PDB entry 6B1C | X-ray diffraction, 2.16 A resolution | chains A and C of the 3 polymer chains in the assembly

[Chain A (and C)]
Name: Macrophage migration inhibitory factor
Source organism: Homo sapiens
Notes: EC 5.3.2.1, 5.3.3.12; chain C of this document is another copy of the same molecule, construct and numbering; everything in this record applies to it too
UniProtKB: P14174 (MIF_HUMAN); residues 1-114 here correspond to UniProt positions 2-115 (UniProt number = residue number + 1)
Chain sequence (114 residues; row label = number of the first residue in the row):
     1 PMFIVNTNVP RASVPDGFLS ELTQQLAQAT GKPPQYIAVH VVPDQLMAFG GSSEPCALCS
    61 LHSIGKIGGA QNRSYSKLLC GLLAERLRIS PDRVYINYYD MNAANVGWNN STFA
Small-molecule neighbours: C9J (2-[1-(3-fluoro-4-hydroxyphenyl)-1H-1,2,3-triazol-4-yl]-7-methyl-1,7-naphthyridin-8(7H)-one): Pro1, Met2, Gly31, Lys32, Pro33, Tyr36, His62, Ser63, Ile64, Met101, Val106, Phe113
UniProt features mapped onto this chain:
  - active site: Pro1 (Proton acceptor)
  - binding site (substrate): Lys32, Ile64, Asn97
  - modified residue: Lys77 (N6-acetyllysine)
Reported in the primary citation:
  - binding site for C9J: Lys32, Ile64, Asn97

[Chain A / chain C interface]
Pairs across the interface (59; chain A residue first):
  Pro1(A) - Tyr95(C)
  Met2(A) - Leu58(C)  hydrophobic
  Met2(A) - Tyr95(C)  hydrophobic
  Met2(A) - Asn97(C)
  Arg11(A) - Leu46(C)
  Leu19(A) - Leu46(C)  hydrophobic
  Leu19(A) - Met47(C)
  Thr23(A) - Gly51(C)
  Pro34(A) - Gly50(C)
  Gln35(A) - Phe49(C)
  Gln35(A) - Gly50(C)
  Tyr36(A) - Tyr95(C)  hydrogen bond (backbone-side chain)
  Ile37(A) - Phe49(C)
  Ile37(A) - Gly50(C)  hydrogen bond (backbone-backbone)
  Ala38(A) - Ala48(C)
  Ala38(A) - Leu58(C)  hydrophobic
  Ala38(A) - Tyr95(C)  hydrophobic
  Val39(A) - Met47(C)
  Val39(A) - Ala48(C)  hydrogen bond (backbone-backbone)
  His40(A) - Asn6(C)
  His40(A) - Gln45(C)  hydrogen bond
  His40(A) - Leu46(C)
  His40(A) - Met47(C)
  His40(A) - Leu58(C)
  Val41(A) - Leu46(C)  hydrogen bond (backbone-backbone)
  Val42(A) - Gln45(C)
  His62(A) - Asn97(C)
  His62(A) - Tyr99(C)  hydrogen bond
  Met101(A) - Asn97(C)
  Met101(A) - Tyr98(C)
  Ala104(A) - Asn72(C)  hydrogen bond (backbone-side chain)
  Asn105(A) - Ile67(C)
  Asn105(A) - Asn72(C)  hydrogen bond
  Asn105(A) - Ile96(C)
  Asn105(A) - Asn97(C)
  Asn105(A) - Tyr98(C)  hydrogen bond (backbone-backbone)
  Val106(A) - Ile96(C)
  Gly107(A) - Ser76(C)
  Gly107(A) - Val94(C)
  Gly107(A) - Tyr95(C)
  Gly107(A) - Ile96(C)  hydrogen bond (backbone-backbone)
  Gly107(A) - Tyr98(C)
  Trp108(A) - Phe49(C)
  Trp108(A) - Asp92(C)  hydrogen bond (side chain-backbone)
  Trp108(A) - Val94(C)
  Trp108(A) - Tyr95(C)
  Asn109(A) - Pro91(C)  hydrogen bond (backbone-backbone)
  Asn109(A) - Asp92(C)
  Asn110(A) - Arg73(C)
  Asn110(A) - Ser76(C)
  Asn110(A) - Lys77(C)  hydrogen bond (backbone-backbone)
  Asn110(A) - Cys80(C)  hydrogen bond (backbone-side chain)
  Asn110(A) - Pro91(C)
  Ser111(A) - Arg73(C)
  Ser111(A) - Ser76(C)  hydrogen bond (backbone-side chain)
  Thr112(A) - Asn72(C)
  Thr112(A) - Arg73(C)
  Thr112(A) - Ser76(C)
  Phe113(A) - Tyr95(C)  hydrophobic
Also at the interface, not in a pair above, chain A (28 interface residues in all): Val14, Ser20
Also at the interface, not in a pair above, chain C (27 interface residues in all): Cys59, Gly69, Gly81, Arg93

[In short]
28 residues of chain A face 27 of chain C across their interface; the contacts include 15 hydrogen bonds.
Among the polar pairs are Tyr36(A)-Tyr95(C), His40(A)-Gln45(C) and His62(A)-Tyr99(C). Chain A binds compound
C9J. The paper reports a binding site for C9J at Lys32(A), Ile64(A) and Asn97(A).
Chain A and chain C are both Macrophage migration inhibitory factor (Homo sapiens); the structure, Macrophage
Migration Inhibitory Factor in complex with a Naphthyridinone Inhibitor (4a), was determined by X-ray
diffraction (same publication as 6B1K and 6B2C).
